PDB entry 8OZD | electron microscopy, 3.89 A resolution | chains B and J of the 8 polymer chains in the assembly

[Chain B]
Protein: Piwi domain-containing protein
Source organism: Maribacter polysiphoniae
UniProtKB: A0A316E3U6 (A0A316E3U6_9FLAO); numbering as in UniProt (aligned over 1-507)
Amino-acid sequence (507 residues; numbered 1 to 507; the number before each row is that of its first residue):
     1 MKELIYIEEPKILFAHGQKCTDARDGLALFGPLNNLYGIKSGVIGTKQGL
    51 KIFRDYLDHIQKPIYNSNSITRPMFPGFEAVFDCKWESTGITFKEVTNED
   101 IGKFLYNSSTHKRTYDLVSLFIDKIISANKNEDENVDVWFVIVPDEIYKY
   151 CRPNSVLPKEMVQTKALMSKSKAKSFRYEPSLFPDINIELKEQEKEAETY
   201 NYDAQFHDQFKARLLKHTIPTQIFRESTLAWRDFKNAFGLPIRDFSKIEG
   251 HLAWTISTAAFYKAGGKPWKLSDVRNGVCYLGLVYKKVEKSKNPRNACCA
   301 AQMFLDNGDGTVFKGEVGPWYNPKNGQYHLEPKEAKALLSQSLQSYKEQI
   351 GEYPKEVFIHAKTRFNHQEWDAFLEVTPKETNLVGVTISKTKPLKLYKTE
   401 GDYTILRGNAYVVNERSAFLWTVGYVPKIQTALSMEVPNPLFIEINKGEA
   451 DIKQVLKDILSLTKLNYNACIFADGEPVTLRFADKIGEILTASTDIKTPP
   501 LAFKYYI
Not modelled in the structure: 165-198

[Chain J]
Molecule: 16-nt DNA strand
Sequence (16 nucleotides; row label = number of the first residue in the row):
     1 AAAAAAAAAAAAAAAA

[Chain B / chain J interface]
Residue-residue contacts (21; chain B residue first):
  Arg72(B) - DA16(J)  salt bridge to the phosphate
  Pro153(B) - DA11(J)  phosphate contact
  Asn154(B) - DA10(J)  hydrogen bond to the phosphate
  Asn154(B) - DA11(J)  hydrogen bond to the phosphate
  Gln205(B) - DA10(J)  hydrogen bond to the phosphate
  Phe245(B) - DA15(J)  base contact
  Phe245(B) - DA16(J)  base contact
  Ile248(B) - DA16(J)  sugar contact
  His251(B) - DA16(J)  sugar contact
  Tyr285(B) - DA8(J)  sugar contact
  Lys286(B) - DA9(J)  phosphate contact
  Lys287(B) - DA8(J)  phosphate contact
  Lys287(B) - DA9(J)  hydrogen bond to the phosphate
  Tyr328(B) - DA7(J)  sugar contact
  Tyr328(B) - DA8(J)  hydrogen bond to the sugar
  Lys362(B) - DA8(J)  salt bridge to the phosphate
  Thr363(B) - DA7(J)  phosphate contact
  Thr363(B) - DA8(J)  phosphate contact
  Arg364(B) - DA6(J)  salt bridge to the phosphate
  Arg364(B) - DA7(J)  salt bridge to the phosphate
  Met435(B) - DA15(J)  sugar contact
Other interface residues (no listed pair), chain B (17 interface residues in all): Lys392, Glu488

[Overview]
17 residues of chain B and 8 residues of chain J are in contact; the contacts include 5 hydrogen bonds and 4
salt bridges. Polar pairs include Tyr328(B)-DA8(J), Asn154(B)-DA10(J) and Asn154(B)-DA11(J).
Chain B is Piwi domain-containing protein (Maribacter polysiphoniae) and chain J is a 16-nt DNA strand; the
structure, cryoEM structure of SPARTA complex dimer-3, was determined by electron microscopy together with
8OZ6, 8OZC, 8OZE, 8OZF, 8OZG and 8OZI from the same study.
